PDB entry 8IDR | X-ray diffraction, 1.80 A resolution | chains A and D of the 4 polymer chains in the assembly

Chain A (and D):
Molecule: 3-dehydroquinate dehydratase
Organism: Corynebacterium glutamicum ATCC 13032
Notes: EC 4.2.1.10; chain D of this document is another copy of the same molecule, construct and numbering; everything in this record applies to it too
UniProtKB: O52377 (AROQ_CORGL); residues 1-145 here = UniProt positions 1-145
Chain sequence (153 residues; each row starts with the number of its first residue):
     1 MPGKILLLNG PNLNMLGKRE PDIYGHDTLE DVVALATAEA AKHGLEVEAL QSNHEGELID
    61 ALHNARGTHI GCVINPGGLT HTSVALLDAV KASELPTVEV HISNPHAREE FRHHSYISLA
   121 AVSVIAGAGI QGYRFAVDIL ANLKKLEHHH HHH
Not modelled in the structure: 1, 148-153 (chain D: 1, 147-153)
Construct notes: expression tag (146-153)
Residues lining bound ligands: citrate anion (FLC): L13, R19, Y24, N75, G77, G78, T80, H81, H101, I102, S103, P105, R108, R112
UniProt features mapped onto this chain:
  - active site: Y24 (Proton acceptor), H101 (Proton donor)
  - binding site (substrate): N75, H81, D88, I102, S103, R112
  - site: R19 (Transition state stabilizer)
Reported in the primary citation:
  - self-association interface (contacts with another copy of this molecule): D88, F135
  - catalytic residues: N12, R19, Y24, E99, H101, R108 (citing earlier work)
  - binding site for citrate anion: R19, Y24, N75, H81, H101, I102, S103, R112
  - mutagenesis - N12A, R19A, Y24A, N75A, H81A, E99A, H101A, R108A, R112A: abolished catalytic activity
  - mutagenesis - I102A, S103A, P105A, P105I, P105V: decreased catalytic activity
  - mutagenesis - G77A, G78A, I102L: unchanged catalytic activity
  - mutagenesis - S103T: increased catalytic activity

Chain A / chain D interface:
Pairs across the interface (33):
  N104(A) - S118(D)  hydrogen bond (side chain-backbone)
  N104(A) - A121(D)  hydrogen bond (side chain-backbone)
  H106(A) - H106(D)  hydrogen bond
  H106(A) - S118(D)
  H106(A) - L119(D)
  A107(A) - S118(D)
  S118(A) - N104(D)  hydrogen bond (backbone-side chain)
  S118(A) - H106(D)
  S118(A) - A107(D)
  L119(A) - H106(D)
  A121(A) - N104(D)  hydrogen bond (backbone-side chain)
  V122(A) - G127(D)
  S123(A) - A126(D)
  S123(A) - G127(D)  hydrogen bond (side chain-backbone)
  S123(A) - A128(D)
  V124(A) - V124(D)
  V124(A) - I125(D)
  V124(A) - A126(D)  hydrogen bond (backbone-backbone)
  I125(A) - V124(D)
  A126(A) - S123(D)
  A126(A) - V124(D)  hydrogen bond (backbone-backbone)
  G127(A) - V122(D)
  G127(A) - S123(D)  hydrogen bond (backbone-side chain)
  A128(A) - S123(D)
  A128(A) - I139(D)  hydrophobic
  R134(A) - D138(D)  salt bridge
  F135(A) - F135(D)  hydrophobic
  F135(A) - D138(D)
  F135(A) - I139(D)  hydrophobic
  D138(A) - R134(D)  salt bridge
  D138(A) - F135(D)
  I139(A) - A128(D)  hydrophobic
  I139(A) - F135(D)  hydrophobic
Interface residues without a listed pair, chain A (18 interface residues in all): H113
Interface residues without a listed pair, chain D (18 interface residues in all): N142

In short:
Chain A and chain D each contribute 18 residues to their interface; the contacts include 9 hydrogen bonds and
2 salt bridges. Among the polar pairs are R134(A)-D138(D), N104(A)-S118(D) and N104(A)-A121(D). From the
paper: catalytic residues N12(A), R19(A) and Y24(A) among others; N12A, R19A and Y24A of chain A, among
others, abolish catalytic activity; 18 substitutions were tested in all.
Both chains are 3-dehydroquinate dehydratase (Corynebacterium glutamicum ATCC 13032). Entry 8IDR (Crystal
structure of apo-form of dehydroquinate dehydratase from Corynebacterium glutamicum) was determined by X-ray
diffraction together with 8IDU from the same study.
